PDB entry 5L64 | X-ray diffraction, 2.70 A resolution | chains S and T of the 28 polymer chains in the assembly

== Chain S ==
Name: Proteasome subunit alpha type-6
Organism: Saccharomyces cerevisiae (strain ATCC 204508 / S288c)
Notes: EC 3.4.25.1
Reference sequence: P40302 (PSA6_YEAST); residues 0-233 here correspond to UniProt positions 1-234 (UniProt number = residue number + 1)
Amino-acid sequence (234 residues; each row starts with the number of its first residue; numbering starts at 0):
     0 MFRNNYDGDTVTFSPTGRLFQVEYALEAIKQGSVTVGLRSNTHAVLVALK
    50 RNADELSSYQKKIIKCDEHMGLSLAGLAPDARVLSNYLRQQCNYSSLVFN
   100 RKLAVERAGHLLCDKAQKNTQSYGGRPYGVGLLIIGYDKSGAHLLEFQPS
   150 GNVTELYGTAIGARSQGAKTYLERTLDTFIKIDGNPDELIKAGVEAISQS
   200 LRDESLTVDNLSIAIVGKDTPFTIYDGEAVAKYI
Not modelled in the structure: 0-2
Swiss-Prot annotation at these positions:
  - modified residue: Ser13 (Phosphoserine)
  - cross-link: Lys190 (Glycyl lysine isopeptide (Lys-Gly) (interchain with G-Cter in ubiquitin))

== Chain T ==
Name: Probable proteasome subunit alpha type-7
Organism: Saccharomyces cerevisiae (strain ATCC 204508 / S288c)
Notes: EC 3.4.25.1
Reference sequence: P21242 (PSA7_YEAST); residues -3 to 284 here correspond to UniProt positions 1-288 (UniProt number = residue number + 4)
Amino-acid sequence (288 residues; each row starts with the number of its first residue; numbers below 1 keep their minus sign (Met-3 is residue -3)):
    -3 MTSIGTGYDLSNSVFSPDGRNFQVEYAVKAVENGTTSIGIKCNDGVVFAV
    47 EKLITSKLLVPQKNVKIQVVDRHIGCVYSGLIPDGRHLVNRGREEAASFK
    97 KLYKTPIPIPAFADRLGQYVQAHTLYNSVRPFGVSTIFGGVDKNGAHLYM
   147 LEPSGSYWGYKGAATGKGRQSAKAELEKLVDHHPEGLSAREAVKQAAKII
   197 YLAHEDNKEKDFELEISWCSLSETNGLHKFVKGDLLQEAIDFAQKEINGD
   247 DDEDEDDSDNVMSSDDENAPVATNANATTDQEGDIHLE
Not modelled in the structure: -3 to 1, 245-284
Swiss-Prot annotation at these positions:
  - modified residue: Thr-2 (N-acetylthreonine)

== Interface between chain S and chain T ==
Contacting residue pairs (64; chain S residue first):
  Asn4(S) with Leu6(T)
  Tyr5(S) with Asp5(T), hydrogen bond; Leu6(T), hydrophobic
  Thr9(S) with Arg126(T)
  Val10(S) with Gln19(T); Asn123(T); Ser124(T); Val125(T); Arg126(T)
  Thr11(S) with Leu6(T); Gln19(T)
  Phe12(S) with Gln19(T); Tyr22(T), hydrophobic; Ala23(T), hydrophobic; Leu77(T), hydrophobic; Arg126(T); Pro127(T)
  Ser13(S) with Tyr22(T)
  Pro14(S) with Tyr22(T), hydrophobic; Lys25(T)
  Thr15(S) with Lys25(T)
  Gly16(S) with Tyr22(T); Lys25(T); Ala26(T)
  Leu18(S) with Leu77(T), hydrophobic; Arg126(T)
  His109(S) with Arg82(T)
  Cys112(S) with Arg82(T)
  Asp113(S) with Arg82(T), salt bridge; Asn86(T)
  Gln116(S) with Pro79(T); Asp80(T); His83(T), hydrogen bond; Arg126(T)
  Thr119(S) with Arg126(T), hydrogen bond (backbone-side chain)
  Gln120(S) with His119(T); Val125(T); Arg126(T), hydrogen bond (backbone-backbone); Pro127(T); Phe128(T)
  Ser121(S) with Ser124(T)
  Tyr122(S) with Ser124(T), hydrogen bond (backbone-backbone)
  Ser149(S) with Pro79(T)
  Gly150(S) with Pro79(T)
  Asn151(S) with Ile78(T); Pro79(T)
  Thr153(S) with Leu55(T); Asn60(T)
  Glu154(S) with Val56(T); Lys59(T); Asn60(T), hydrogen bond (backbone-side chain)
  Leu155(S) with Leu54(T); Leu55(T); Val56(T)
  Tyr156(S) with Leu54(T), hydrogen bond (backbone-backbone); Leu55(T); Val56(T); Pro57(T)
  Gly157(S) with Leu54(T)
  Lys168(S) with Leu54(T)
  Leu171(S) with Leu54(T)
  Glu172(S) with Ser52(T), hydrogen bond; Lys53(T)
  Leu175(S) with Lys53(T)
Interface residues without a listed pair, chain S (35 interface residues in all): Arg38, Glu105, Val152, Phe178
Interface residues without a listed pair, chain T (30 interface residues in all): Gly129

== Summary ==
Chain S and chain T form an interface of 35 and 30 residues respectively, with 8 hydrogen bonds and 1 salt
bridge. Polar contacts include Asp113(S)-Arg82(T), Tyr5(S)-Asp5(T) and Gln116(S)-His83(T).
Chain S is Proteasome subunit alpha type-6 and chain T is Probable proteasome subunit alpha type-7, both from
Saccharomyces cerevisiae (strain ATCC 204508 / S288c); the structure, Yeast 20S proteasome with human beta5c
(1-138) and human beta6 (97-111; 118-133) in complex with epoxyketone ..., was determined by X-ray diffraction
(same publication as 5L52, 5L54, 5L55, 5L5A, 5L5B, 5L5D and 30 further entries).
